PDB entry 8UGQ | electron microscopy, 3.17 A resolution | chains E and G of the 22 polymer chains in the assembly

Chain E (and G):
Protein: Capsid protein
Source organism: Maize streak virus genotype A (isolate Nigeria)
Notes: chain G of this document is another copy of the same molecule, construct and numbering; everything in this record applies to it too
Reference sequence: P06448 (CAPSD_MSVN); residues 1-243 here = UniProt positions 1-243
Chain sequence (243 residues; numbered 1 to 243; the number before each row is that of its first residue):
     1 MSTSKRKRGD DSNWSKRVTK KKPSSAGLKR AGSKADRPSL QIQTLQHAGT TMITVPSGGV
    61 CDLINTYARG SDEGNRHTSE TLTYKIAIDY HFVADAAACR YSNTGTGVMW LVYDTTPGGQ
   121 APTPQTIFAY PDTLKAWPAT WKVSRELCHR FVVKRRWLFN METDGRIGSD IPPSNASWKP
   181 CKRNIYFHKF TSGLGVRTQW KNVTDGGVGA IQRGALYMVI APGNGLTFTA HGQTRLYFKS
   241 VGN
Unresolved in the structure: 1-29
UniProt features mapped onto this chain:
  - motif: M1 to S24 (Bipartite nuclear localization signal)
  - mutagenesis: R6 (R6T: Abolishes nuclear localization; when associated with N-7; N-20 and N-21), K7 (K7N: Abolishes nuclear localization; when associated with T-6; N-20 and N-21), K20 (K20N: Abolishes nuclear localization; when associated with T-6; N-7 and N-21), K21 (K21N: Abolishes nuclear localization; when associated with T-6; N-7 and N-20)

Chain E / chain G interface:
Pairs across the interface (8; chain E residue first):
  T116(E) - T116(G)
  E146(E) - Q212(G)  hydrogen bond (backbone-side chain)
  H149(E) - Q199(G)  hydrogen bond
  H149(E) - Q212(G)  hydrogen bond
  Q199(E) - H149(G)  hydrogen bond
  Q212(E) - E146(G)  hydrogen bond (side chain-backbone)
  Q212(E) - C148(G)
  Q212(E) - H149(G)  hydrogen bond
Also at the interface, not in a pair above, chain E (7 interface residues in all): L147, C148

Overview:
7 residues of chain E and 6 residues of chain G are in contact, with 6 hydrogen bonds. Polar contacts include
E146(E)-Q212(G), H149(E)-Q199(G) and H149(E)-Q212(G). UniProt lists 4 mutagenesis sites on chain E.
Chain E and chain G are both Capsid protein (Maize streak virus genotype A (isolate Nigeria)); the structure,
CryoEM Structure of Maize Streak Virus (MSV) - Geminivirus, was determined by electron microscopy.
